Entry 4QWG (X-ray diffraction, 2.60 A resolution); this record covers chains N and a of the 28 polymer chains in the assembly.

Chain N:
Protein: Proteasome subunit beta type-1
Organism: Saccharomyces cerevisiae
Reference sequence: P38624 (PSB1_YEAST); residues 1-196 here correspond to UniProt positions 20-215 (UniProt number = residue number + 19)
Amino-acid sequence (196 residues; row label = number of the first residue in the row):
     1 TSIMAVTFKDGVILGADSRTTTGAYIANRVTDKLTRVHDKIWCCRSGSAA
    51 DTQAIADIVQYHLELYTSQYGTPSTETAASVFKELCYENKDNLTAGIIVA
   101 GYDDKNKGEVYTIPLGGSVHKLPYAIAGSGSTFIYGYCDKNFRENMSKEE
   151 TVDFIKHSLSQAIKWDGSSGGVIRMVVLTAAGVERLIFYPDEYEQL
Glycans and other covalent adducts: CARFILZOMIB, bound form (3BV) linked to Thr1
Curated features (UniProtKB/Swiss-Prot):
  - active site: Thr1 (Nucleophile)

Chain a:
Protein: Proteasome subunit beta type-7
Organism: Saccharomyces cerevisiae
Reference sequence: P30657 (PSB7_YEAST); residues -12 to 233 here correspond to UniProt positions 21-266 (UniProt number = residue number + 33)
Amino-acid sequence (246 residues; numbered -12 to 233; the number before each row is that of its first residue; numbers below 1 keep their minus sign (Thr-12 is residue -12)):
   -12 TQIANAGASPMVNTQQPIVTGTSVISMKYDNGVIIAADNLGSYGSLLRFN
    38 GVERLIPVGDNTVVGISGDISDMQHIERLLKDLVTENAYDNPLADAEEAL
    88 EPSYIFEYLATVMYQRRSKMNPLWNAIIVAGVQSNGDQFLRYVNLLGVTY
   138 SSPTLATGFGAHMANPLLRKVVDRESDIPKTTVQVAEEAIVNAMRVLYYR
   188 DARSSRNFSLAIIDKNTGLTFKKNLQVENMKWDFAKDIKGYGTQKI
Disordered / not traced: -12 to 0

Interface between chain N and chain a:
Residue-residue contacts - 60 pairs, chain N then chain a:
  Ala24(N) - Phe146(a)
  Ala24(N) - Arg187(a)
  Ala24(N) - Asp188(a)
  Ala24(N) - Ala189(a)  hydrogen bond (backbone-backbone)
  Ala24(N) - Arg190(a)
  Tyr25(N) - Phe146(a)
  Tyr25(N) - Arg187(a)
  Ile26(N) - Tyr186(a)
  Ile26(N) - Arg187(a)  hydrogen bond (backbone-backbone)
  Ile26(N) - Asp188(a)
  Ile26(N) - Ala189(a)
  Ala27(N) - Arg187(a)  hydrogen bond (backbone-side chain)
  Asn28(N) - Arg187(a)
  Arg29(N) - Tyr186(a)
  Arg29(N) - Arg187(a)
  Arg29(N) - Lys218(a)  hydrogen bond (side chain-backbone)
  Arg29(N) - Trp219(a)
  Arg29(N) - Phe221(a)
  Val30(N) - Phe221(a)  hydrophobic
  Val30(N) - Ala222(a)  hydrophobic
  Val30(N) - Ile225(a)  hydrophobic
  Asp32(N) - Lys226(a)
  Asp32(N) - Gly227(a)  hydrogen bond (side chain-backbone)
  Asp32(N) - Gln231(a)
  Thr35(N) - Tyr228(a)
  Thr35(N) - Gln231(a)
  Arg36(N) - Gln231(a)  hydrogen bond (backbone-side chain)
  Trp42(N) - Gln231(a)
  Trp42(N) - Ile233(a)
  Arg45(N) - Tyr228(a)
  Gln53(N) - Tyr228(a)  hydrogen bond (backbone-side chain)
  Ala56(N) - Tyr228(a)
  Asp57(N) - Tyr228(a)  hydrogen bond
  Phe133(N) - Leu33(a)  hydrophobic
  Lys164(N) - Leu34(a)
  Trp165(N) - Ser32(a)
  Trp165(N) - Leu33(a)
  Trp165(N) - Leu34(a)  hydrogen bond (backbone-backbone)
  Trp165(N) - Arg35(a)
  Asp166(N) - Ser32(a)
  Asp166(N) - Leu34(a)
  Gly167(N) - Ser32(a)  hydrogen bond (backbone-backbone)
  Gly167(N) - Leu34(a)
  Gly167(N) - Ala189(a)
  Gly167(N) - Arg190(a)
  Gly171(N) - Trp219(a)
  Val172(N) - Trp219(a)  hydrophobic
  Arg174(N) - Ala222(a)  hydrogen bond (side chain-backbone)
  Arg174(N) - Ile225(a)
  Arg185(N) - Gln231(a)
  Arg185(N) - Ile233(a)  hydrogen bond (side chain-backbone)
  Ile187(N) - Ala222(a)  hydrophobic
  Ile187(N) - Lys223(a)
  Tyr189(N) - Trp219(a)
  Tyr189(N) - Asp220(a)
  Tyr189(N) - Lys223(a)
  Pro190(N) - Trp219(a)
  Asp191(N) - Arg193(a)  salt bridge
  Glu194(N) - Tyr185(a)  hydrogen bond
  Glu194(N) - Arg193(a)  salt bridge
Also at the interface, not in a pair above, chain N (34 interface residues in all): Arg19, Thr21, Leu34, Ile163, Ser168
Also at the interface, not in a pair above, chain a (26 interface residues in all): Met150, Met217

In short:
Chain N and chain a form an interface of 34 and 26 residues respectively; the contacts include 13 hydrogen
bonds and 2 salt bridges. Among the polar pairs are Asp191(N)-Arg193(a), Glu194(N)-Arg193(a) and
Ala27(N)-Arg187(a). Curated annotation (UniProt) lists active-site residue Thr1(N) on chain N.
Here chain N is Proteasome subunit beta type-1 and chain a is Proteasome subunit beta type-7, both from
Saccharomyces cerevisiae. Entry 4QWG (yCP beta5-A49V mutant in complex with carfilzomib) was determined by
X-ray diffraction, deposited together with 4QUX, 4QUY, 4QV0, 4QV1, 4QV3, 4QV4 and 42 further entries.
